Entry 9JSP (electron microscopy, 3.34 A resolution); this record covers chains A and B of the 4 polymer chains in the assembly.

[Chain A]
Molecule: Ago
From: Novosphingopyxis baekryungensis DSM 16222
Sequence (485 residues; row label = number of the first residue in the row):
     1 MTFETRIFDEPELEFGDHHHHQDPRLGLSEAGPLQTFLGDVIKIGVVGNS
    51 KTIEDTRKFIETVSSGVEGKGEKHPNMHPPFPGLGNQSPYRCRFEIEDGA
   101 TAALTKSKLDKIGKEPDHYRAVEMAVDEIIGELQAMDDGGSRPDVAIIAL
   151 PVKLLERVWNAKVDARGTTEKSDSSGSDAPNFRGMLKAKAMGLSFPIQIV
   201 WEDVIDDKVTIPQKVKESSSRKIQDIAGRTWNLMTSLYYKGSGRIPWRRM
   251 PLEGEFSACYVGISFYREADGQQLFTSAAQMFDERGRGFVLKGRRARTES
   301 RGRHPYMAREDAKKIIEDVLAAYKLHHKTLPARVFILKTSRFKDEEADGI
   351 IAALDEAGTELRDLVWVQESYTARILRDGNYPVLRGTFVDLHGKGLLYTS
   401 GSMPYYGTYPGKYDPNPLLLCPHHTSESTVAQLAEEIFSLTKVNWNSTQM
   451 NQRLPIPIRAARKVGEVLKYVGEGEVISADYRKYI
Not modelled in the structure: 1-2, 162-179
Metal / ion sites: Mg2+: Asn446 (shared with 2 residues of chain G)
What the authors report for this chain:
  - mutagenesis - E97A/G140A/R142A/R244A, Q134A/R142A/R295A/D480A, E253A/F256A/R285A/R287A/K324A/E360A: abolished catalytic activity

[Chain B]
Molecule: Dren-apaz
From: Novosphingopyxis baekryungensis DSM 16222
Sequence (442 residues; each row starts with the number of its first residue):
     1 MTKKITANQIIGEIGENEVRGRFLTLGWQFDGRSRLEAGIDGIAEVMNEG
    51 QPMARMIAVQIKSTKEGKYTSESDTSFTYLLRTQDLAYWRGSNLPVIVVF
   101 YRQSDHSFYWKEVSRDAGPGERRLNIDKVADLFNASTVNKLAALTVPKTG
   151 LGYYVPPLGGGEDALINMLPLTLPNEMYIASTTYEPRKAIAVILNGDGPK
   201 RFDWVINGGTFWSFHDPRTSACSEIVDIDQVEAINTKELALHDDIDEQNR
   251 FSHLLRQTLRYQTDSDLGWDKDHKALYFRAIEREVSRNFAYTSSKKKTDA
   301 NVVSVFKNSKDETRVSFVRHHAFSPRFELMADQWYLIITPTYYYTTNGYA
   351 PHQFAAPLLAGKKRLDKSAALRGQVIMWHRFLTQSDHEDLFHSEETPEAY
   401 LMFGEPPSIHLDVRVPEDGWVKEKVKRIDEAAQGEGLFSDDI
Not modelled in the structure: 1-165, 280-285, 304-317, 385-398, 408-442
What the authors report for this chain:
  - mutagenesis - E13A/N17A/R20A/Q29A/D31A/R33A/E45A, D41A, Q60A: abolished catalytic activity
  - mutagenesis - K62A: decreased catalytic activity

[How chain A and chain B interact]
Pairs across the interface (20; chain A residue first):
  Arg341(A) - Ile245(B)
  Tyr371(A) - Met168(B)  hydrogen bond
  Tyr371(A) - Glu328(B)
  Thr372(A) - Ile337(B)
  Thr372(A) - Thr339(B)
  Ala373(A) - Asn167(B)
  Ala373(A) - Ile337(B)
  Arg374(A) - Asn167(B)
  Ile375(A) - Ile166(B)
  Ile375(A) - Asn167(B)
  Arg377(A) - Ile166(B)
  Arg377(A) - Asn167(B)
  Arg377(A) - Ser368(B)
  Arg377(A) - Val375(B)
  Asp378(A) - Arg372(B)
  Gly379(A) - Ser368(B)
  Leu391(A) - Met330(B)  hydrophobic
  His392(A) - Ala331(B)
  Tyr413(A) - Arg364(B)
  Asp414(A) - Asp366(B)
Interface residues without a listed pair, chain A (16 interface residues in all): Phe3, Leu376, Lys394
Interface residues without a listed pair, chain B (18 interface residues in all): Tyr335, Lys363, Leu371, Pro407

[In short]
16 residues of chain A face 18 of chain B across their interface; the contacts include 1 hydrogen bond. Its
one hydrogen-bonded contact is Tyr371(A)-Met168(B). The paper reports that E97A/G140A/R142A/R244A,
Q134A/R142A/R295A/D480A and E253A/F256A/R285A/R287A/K324A/E360A of chain A abolish catalytic activity;
E13A/N17A/R20A/Q29A/D31A/R33A/E45A, D41A and Q60A of chain B abolish catalytic activity.
Chain A is Ago and chain B is Dren-apaz, both from Novosphingopyxis baekryungensis DSM 16222; the structure,
inactive NbaSPARDA complexes, was determined by electron microscopy (same publication as 9JSB, 9JSZ and 9JT2).
